8CB7 - chains A and C of the 4 polymer chains in the assembly; structure by X-ray diffraction, 2.85 A resolution.

== Chain A ==
Protein: Listeriolysin regulatory protein
From: Listeria monocytogenes
Reference sequence: P22262 (PRFA_LISMO); numbering as in UniProt (aligned over 1-237)
Sequence (239 residues; row label = number of the first residue in the row; numbers below 1 keep their minus sign (Gly-1 is residue -1)):
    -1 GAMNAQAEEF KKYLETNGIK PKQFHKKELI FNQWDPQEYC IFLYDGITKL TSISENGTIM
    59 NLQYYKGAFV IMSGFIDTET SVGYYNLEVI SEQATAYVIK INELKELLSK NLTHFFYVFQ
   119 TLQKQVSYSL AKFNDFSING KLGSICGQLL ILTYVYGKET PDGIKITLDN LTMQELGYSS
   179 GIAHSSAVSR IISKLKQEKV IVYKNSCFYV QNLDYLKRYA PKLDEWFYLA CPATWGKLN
Disordered / not traced: -1 to 1, 176-182
Differences from the reference sequence: expression tag (-1 to 0)
Curated features (UniProtKB/Swiss-Prot):
  - natural variant: Gly145 (G145S: In prfA* mutant which constitutively overexpresses virulence genes. Presumably blocks prfA in a cofactor-independent transcriptionally active conformation)
What the authors report for this chain:
  - binding site for tetrapeptide GLU-VAL-PHE-LEU (chain C): Ile45, Gln61 to Lys64, Phe67, Tyr126, Gln146, Ile149, Leu150, Tyr154, Leu174, Trp224
  - binding site for tetrapeptide GLU-VAL-PHE-LEU: Gly65 to Phe67

== Chain C ==
Protein: tetrapeptide GLU-VAL-PHE-LEU
Sequence (4 residues; numbered 300 to 303; the number before each row is that of its first residue):
   300 EVFL

== Chain A / chain C interface ==
Pairs across the interface - 22 pairs, chain A then chain C:
  Leu60(A) - Leu303(C)
  Gln61(A) - Val301(C)
  Gln61(A) - Leu303(C)
  Tyr62(A) - Val301(C)
  Tyr62(A) - Phe302(C)  hydrogen bond (backbone-backbone)
  Tyr62(A) - Leu303(C)
  Tyr63(A) - Glu300(C)
  Tyr63(A) - Val301(C)  hydrophobic
  Lys64(A) - Glu300(C)  salt bridge
  Lys64(A) - Phe302(C)
  Ala66(A) - Glu300(C)  hydrogen bond (backbone-backbone)
  Phe67(A) - Glu300(C)
  Phe67(A) - Val301(C)  hydrophobic
  Tyr126(A) - Phe302(C)
  Tyr126(A) - Leu303(C)  hydrogen bond (side chain-backbone)
  Gln146(A) - Leu303(C)  hydrogen bond (side chain-backbone)
  Ile149(A) - Val301(C)
  Ile149(A) - Phe302(C)  hydrophobic
  Leu150(A) - Phe302(C)  hydrophobic
  Leu150(A) - Leu303(C)  hydrophobic
  Leu174(A) - Leu303(C)  hydrophobic
  Thr232(A) - Glu300(C)
Other interface residues (no listed pair), chain A (19 interface residues in all): Ile45, Gln123, Val153, Tyr154, Trp224, Cys229

== Summary ==
19 residues of chain A face 4 of chain C across their interface; the contacts include 4 hydrogen bonds and 1
salt bridge. Among the polar pairs are Lys64(A)-Glu300(C), Tyr126(A)-Leu303(C) and Gln146(A)-Leu303(C). The
paper reports a binding site for tetrapeptide GLU-VAL-PHE-LEU (chain C) at Ile45(A), Gln61(A) and Phe67(A)
among others; a binding site for tetrapeptide GLU-VAL-PHE-LEU at Gly65(A).
Chain A is Listeriolysin regulatory protein (Listeria monocytogenes) and chain C is tetrapeptide
GLU-VAL-PHE-LEU; the structure, The Transcriptional Regulator PrfA from Listeria Monocytogenes in complex with
tetrapeptide Glu-Val-Phe-Leu, was determined by X-ray diffraction together with 8CBG from the same study.
